PDB entry 4P2O | X-ray diffraction, 2.60 A resolution | chains C and D of the 5 polymer chains in the assembly

Chain C:
Protein: 2B4 T-cell receptor alpha chain
From: Mus musculus
Sequence (220 residues; each row starts with the number of its first residue; numbers below 1 keep their minus sign (Ala-5 is residue -5)):
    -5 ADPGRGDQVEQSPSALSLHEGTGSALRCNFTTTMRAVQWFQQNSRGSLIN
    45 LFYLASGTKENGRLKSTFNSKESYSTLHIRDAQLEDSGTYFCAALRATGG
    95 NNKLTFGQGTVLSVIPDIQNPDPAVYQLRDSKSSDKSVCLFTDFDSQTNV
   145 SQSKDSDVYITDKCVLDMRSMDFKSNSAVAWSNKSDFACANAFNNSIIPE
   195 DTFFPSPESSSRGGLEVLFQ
Disordered / not traced: -5 to 1, 202-214
Disulfide bonds: Cys22-Cys86, Cys133-Cys183
Covalently attached groups: N-acetylglucosamine (NAG) linked to Asn23, Asn143

Chain D:
Protein: 2B4 T-cell receptor beta chain
From: Mus musculus
Sequence (255 residues; row label = number of the first residue in the row; numbering starts at 0):
     0 ADPKVIQTPRYLVKGQGQKAKMRCIPEKGHPVVFWYQQNKNNEFKFLINF
    50 QNQEVLQQIDMTEKRFSAECPSNSPCSLEIQSSEAGDSALYLCASSLNWS
   100 QDTQYFGPGTRLLVLEDLKNVFPPEVAVFEPSEAEISHTQKATLVCLATG
   150 FYPDHVELSWWVNGKEVHSGVCTDPQPLKEQPALNDSRYALSSRLRVSAT
   200 FWQNPRNHFRCQVQFYGLSENDEWTQDRAKPVTQIVSAEAWGRADSRGGL
   250 EVLFQ
Disordered / not traced: 0, 245-254
Disulfide bonds: Cys23-Cys92, Cys69-Cys75, Cys145-Cys210
Reported in the primary citation:
  - conformationally variable residues (loop rearrangement, side-chain flip): Gln100, Asp101
  - contacts within the chain: Ser95-Asp101 (hydrogen bond)

How chain C and chain D interact:
Residue-residue contacts - 96 pairs, chain C then chain D:
  Gln32(C) - Thr102(D)
  Gln32(C) - Gln103(D)  hydrogen bond (side chain-backbone)
  Phe34(C) - Phe105(D)  hydrophobic
  Gln36(C) - Gln37(D)  hydrogen bond
  Gln36(C) - Leu89(D)
  Arg39(C) - Arg9(D)  hydrogen bond (backbone-side chain)
  Arg39(C) - Arg110(D)  hydrogen bond (backbone-side chain)
  Arg39(C) - Glu156(D)  salt bridge
  Gly40(C) - Leu89(D)
  Leu42(C) - Leu91(D)  hydrophobic
  Leu42(C) - Phe105(D)  hydrophobic
  Asn44(C) - Thr102(D)
  Asn44(C) - Gln103(D)  hydrogen bond (side chain-backbone)
  Asn44(C) - Tyr104(D)
  Tyr47(C) - Gln100(D)  hydrogen bond (side chain-backbone)
  Tyr47(C) - Asp101(D)
  Tyr47(C) - Thr102(D)
  Phe85(C) - Gln37(D)
  Phe85(C) - Asn41(D)
  Phe85(C) - Phe43(D)  hydrophobic
  Gly94(C) - Gln56(D)  hydrogen bond (backbone-side chain)
  Asn95(C) - Gln56(D)
  Asn96(C) - Phe33(D)
  Asn96(C) - Phe45(D)
  Asn96(C) - Asn48(D)  hydrogen bond (backbone-side chain)
  Asn96(C) - Gln56(D)  hydrogen bond (backbone-side chain)
  Asn96(C) - Trp98(D)  hydrogen bond (side chain-backbone)
  Asn96(C) - Ser99(D)
  Lys97(C) - Tyr35(D)
  Lys97(C) - Phe45(D)
  Leu98(C) - Tyr35(D)  hydrogen bond (backbone-side chain)
  Leu98(C) - Gln103(D)
  Phe100(C) - Phe43(D)  hydrophobic
  Phe100(C) - Phe105(D)  hydrophobic
  Gln102(C) - Asn41(D)
  Asp116(C) - His137(D)  salt bridge
  Tyr120(C) - Ser131(D)
  Tyr120(C) - Ala133(D)
  Tyr120(C) - Glu134(D)
  Tyr120(C) - His137(D)
  Tyr120(C) - Thr138(D)
  Gln121(C) - Ser131(D)
  Leu122(C) - Phe128(D)
  Leu122(C) - Glu129(D)
  Leu122(C) - Thr142(D)
  Leu122(C) - Val144(D)  hydrophobic
  Arg123(C) - Phe128(D)
  Arg123(C) - Glu129(D)  hydrogen bond (backbone-backbone)
  Asp124(C) - Ala126(D)
  Asp124(C) - Val127(D)
  Asp124(C) - Phe128(D)
  Ser125(C) - Val127(D)  hydrogen bond (backbone-backbone)
  Ser125(C) - Glu129(D)
  Ser125(C) - Glu238(D)  hydrogen bond (side chain-backbone)
  Lys130(C) - Phe128(D)
  Ser131(C) - Phe128(D)
  Val132(C) - Phe128(D)  hydrophobic
  Val132(C) - Leu146(D)  hydrophobic
  Leu134(C) - Thr142(D)
  Thr136(C) - Arg195(D)
  Asp137(C) - Thr138(D)
  Asp137(C) - Arg195(D)  salt bridge
  Tyr153(C) - Glu179(D)  hydrogen bond (side chain-backbone)
  Ile154(C) - Leu177(D)
  Thr155(C) - Asp173(D)
  Thr155(C) - Leu177(D)
  Thr155(C) - Ser191(D)  hydrogen bond
  Thr155(C) - Arg193(D)  hydrogen bond
  Asp156(C) - Arg193(D)  hydrogen bond (backbone-side chain)
  Cys158(C) - Cys171(D)  disulfide
  Cys158(C) - Thr172(D)
  Cys158(C) - Arg193(D)
  Val159(C) - Cys171(D)
  Leu160(C) - Gly169(D)
  Leu160(C) - Val170(D)
  Leu160(C) - Cys171(D)  hydrophobic
  Leu160(C) - Arg195(D)
  Asp161(C) - Ser168(D)  hydrogen bond (backbone-side chain)
  Asp161(C) - Gly169(D)  hydrogen bond (backbone-backbone)
  Met162(C) - Lys140(D)
  Met162(C) - Ser168(D)
  Met162(C) - Arg195(D)
  Met162(C) - Val196(D)
  Met162(C) - Ser197(D)
  Arg163(C) - Ser168(D)  hydrogen bond (backbone-side chain)
  Met165(C) - Lys140(D)
  Phe167(C) - Lys140(D)
  Phe167(C) - Arg195(D)
  Ser169(C) - Arg195(D)  hydrogen bond
  Ser171(C) - Arg193(D)  hydrogen bond
  Ala172(C) - Arg193(D)
  Val173(C) - Ser191(D)
  Val173(C) - Arg193(D)
  Trp175(C) - Leu146(D)  hydrophobic
  Trp175(C) - Ala189(D)  hydrophobic
  Pro199(C) - Ala133(D)  hydrophobic
Interface residues without a listed pair, chain C (52 interface residues in all): Ser41, Thr83, Gly101, Ser164, Phe197
Interface residues without a listed pair, chain D (55 interface residues in all): Ile58, Pro107, Pro130, Thr148, Lys178, Ala239
Disulfides between the chains: Cys158(C)-Cys171(D)

Summary:
The interface between chain C and chain D involves 52 residues on one side and 55 on the other; the contacts
include 1 disulfide bond, 23 hydrogen bonds and 3 salt bridges. Among the polar pairs are Arg39(C)-Glu156(D),
Asp116(C)-His137(D) and Asp137(C)-Arg195(D). From the paper: conformational variability at Gln100(D) and
Asp101(D); contacts within the chain involving Asp101(D) and Ser95(D).
Here chain C is 2B4 T-cell receptor alpha chain and chain D is 2B4 T-cell receptor beta chain, both from Mus
musculus. Entry 4P2O (Crystal structure of the 2B4 TCR in complex with 2A/I-Ek) was determined by X-ray
diffraction, deposited together with 4P2Q and 4P2R.
